6O7W - chains i and j of the 31 polymer chains in the assembly; structure by electron microscopy, 7.00 A resolution (low resolution: residue-level contacts below are approximate; hydrogen-bond / salt-bridge calls are withheld).

[Chain i (and j)]
Name: V-type proton ATPase subunit c
Organism: Saccharomyces cerevisiae (strain ATCC 204508 / S288c)
Notes: chain j of this document is another copy of the same molecule, construct and numbering; everything in this record applies to it too
UniProtKB: P25515 (VATL1_YEAST); numbering as in UniProt (aligned over 1-160)
Amino-acid sequence (160 residues; numbered 1 to 160; the number before each row is that of its first residue):
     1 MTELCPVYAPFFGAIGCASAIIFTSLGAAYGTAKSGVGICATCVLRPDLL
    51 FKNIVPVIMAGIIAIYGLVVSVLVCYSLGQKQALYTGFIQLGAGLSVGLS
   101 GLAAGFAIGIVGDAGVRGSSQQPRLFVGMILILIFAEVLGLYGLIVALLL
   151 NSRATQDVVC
Disordered / not traced: 1-2, 160 (chain j: 1-3, 160)
UniProt features mapped onto this chain:
  - site: E137 (Essential for proton translocation)
  - mutagenesis: E137 (E137D: Partial inactivation; E137Q/V/K: Inactivation)

[Chain i / chain j interface]
Pairs across the interface (13):
  A14(i) - F88(j)
  A18(i) - G92(j)
  S25(i) - S100(j)
  S25(i) - A103(j)
  L26(i) - A103(j)
  A29(i) - A103(j)
  A29(i) - A107(j)
  A33(i) - A107(j)
  A33(i) - I110(j)
  C40(i) - A114(j)
  V44(i) - Q122(j)
  P47(i) - R124(j)
  Q80(i) - Y85(j)
Other interface residues (no listed pair), chain i (16 interface residues in all): P10, F11, I21, I22, V37, C43
Other interface residues (no listed pair), chain j (17 interface residues in all): I89, L95, S96, L99, G115, L139, D157

[In short]
Chain i and chain j form an interface of 16 and 17 residues respectively. From UniProt: one mutagenesis site
on chain i.
Both chains are V-type proton ATPase subunit c (Saccharomyces cerevisiae (strain ATCC 204508 / S288c)). Entry
6O7W (Saccharomyces cerevisiae V-ATPase Stv1-V1VO State 2) was determined by electron microscopy (same
publication as 6O7T, 6O7U, 6O7V and 6O7X).
